PDB entry 5AO1 | X-ray diffraction, 2.54 A resolution | chains A and B of the 4 polymer chains in the assembly

Chain A (and B):
Molecule: Deoxynucleoside triphosphate triphosphohydrolase SAMHD1
From: Homo sapiens
Notes: EC 3.1.5.-; chain B of this document is another copy of the same molecule, construct and numbering; everything in this record applies to it too
UniProtKB: Q9Y3Z3 (SAMH1_HUMAN); residue numbers follow UniProt; this construct covers 115-583
Amino-acid sequence (491 residues; each row starts with the number of its first residue):
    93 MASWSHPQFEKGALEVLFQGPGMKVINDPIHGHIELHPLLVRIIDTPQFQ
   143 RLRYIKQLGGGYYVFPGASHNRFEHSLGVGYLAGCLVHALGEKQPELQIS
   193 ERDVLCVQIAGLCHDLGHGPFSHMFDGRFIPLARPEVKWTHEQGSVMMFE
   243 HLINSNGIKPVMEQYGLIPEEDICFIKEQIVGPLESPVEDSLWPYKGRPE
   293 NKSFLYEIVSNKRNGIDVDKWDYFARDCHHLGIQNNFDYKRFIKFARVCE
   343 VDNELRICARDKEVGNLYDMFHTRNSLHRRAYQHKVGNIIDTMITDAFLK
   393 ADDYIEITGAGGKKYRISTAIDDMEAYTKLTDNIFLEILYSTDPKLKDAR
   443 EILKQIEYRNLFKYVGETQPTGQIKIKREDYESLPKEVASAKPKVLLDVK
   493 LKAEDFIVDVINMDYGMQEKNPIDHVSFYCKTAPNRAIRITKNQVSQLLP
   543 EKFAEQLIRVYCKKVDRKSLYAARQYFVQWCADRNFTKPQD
Unresolved in the structure: 93-114, 277-281, 531-537 (chain B: 93-114, 278-281, 507-512, 531-546)
Cystine bridges: Cys-341/Cys-350
Construct notes: expression tag (93-114)
Metal / ion sites: Fe ion: His-167, His-206, Asp-207, Asp-311 (together with 2'-3'-dideoxyguanosine-5'-triphosphate)
Residues lining bound ligands:
  - 2'-3'-dideoxyguanosine-5'-triphosphate (DG3), molecule 1: Lys-116, Val-117, Ile-118, Val-133, Ile-136, Asp-137, Gln-142, Arg-145, Phe-165
  - 2'-3'-dideoxyguanosine-5'-triphosphate (DG3), molecule 2: Gln-149, Arg-164, His-167, His-206, Asp-207, His-210, His-215, Gly-219, His-233, Glu-234, Asp-311, Lys-312, Tyr-315, His-370, Tyr-374, Asn-380, Arg-470, Asn-504, Met-505
  - 2'-3'-dideoxyguanosine-5'-triphosphate (DG3), molecule 3: Tyr-155, Val-156, Pro-158, Val-378, Arg-451, Leu-453
Swiss-Prot annotation at these positions:
  - active site: His-233
  - binding site (GTP): Lys-116, Val-117, Asp-137, Gln-142, Arg-145, Arg-451, Lys-455, Lys-523
  - binding site (dATP): Asn-119, Gln-149, Val-156, Arg-164, His-210, His-215, Lys-312, Tyr-315, Asp-319, Arg-333, Arg-352, Lys-354, Asn-358, Arg-366, Gln-375, His-376, Lys-377, Lys-523
  - binding site (dCTP): Asn-119, Gln-149, Val-156, Arg-164, His-210, His-215, Lys-312, Tyr-315, Asp-319, Arg-333, Arg-352, Lys-354, Arg-366, Arg-372, Gln-375, His-376, Lys-377, Lys-523
  - binding site (dGTP): Asn-119, Gln-149, Leu-150, Val-156, Arg-164, Lys-312, Tyr-315, Asp-319, Arg-333, Arg-352, Lys-354, Asn-358, Arg-366, Tyr-374, Gln-375, His-376, Lys-377, Lys-523
  - binding site (dTTP): Asn-119, Gln-149, Val-156, Arg-164, His-210, His-215, Lys-312, Tyr-315, Asp-319, Arg-333, Arg-352, Lys-354, Gln-375, His-376, Lys-377, Lys-523
  - binding site (Mn(2+)): His-167, His-206, Asp-207, Asp-311
  - cross-link (Glycyl lysine isopeptide (Lys-Gly)): Lys-467 (interchain with G-Cter in SUMO2), Lys-469 (interchain with G-Cter in SUMO2), Lys-492 (interchain with G-Cter in SUMO2)
  - natural variant: Asp-120 to His-123 (deletion: In AGS5), His-123 (H123P: In AGS5), Arg-143 (R143C: In AGS5; R143H: In AGS5), Arg-145 (R145Q: In AGS5), His-167 (H167Y: In AGS5), Ile-201 (I201N: In AGS5 and CHBL2), Gly-209 (G209S: In AGS5), Met-254 (M254V: In AGS5), Arg-290 (R290H: In AGS5), Leu-369 (L369S: In AGS5), Met-385 (M385V: In AGS5), Ile-448 (I448T: In AGS5)
  - mutagenesis: Asp-137 (D137A: Impairs homotetramerization and nearly abolishes dNTPase activity), Gln-142 (Q142E/A: Impairs homotetramerization and nearly abolishes dNTPase activity; when associated with K-145), Arg-143 (R143A: Abolished ability to restrict infection by viruses), Arg-145 (R145A: Impairs homotetramerization and nearly abolishes dNTPase activity. Abolished ability to restrict infection by viruses; R145K: Impairs homotetramerization and nearly abolishes dNTPase activity ...), Gln-149 (Q149A: Abolished dNTPase activity without affecting homotetramerization. Abolished dNTPase activity; when associated with A-319), Arg-164 (R164A: Abolished ability to restrict infection by viruses), His-167 (H167A: Abolished ability to restrict infection by viruses), His-206 to Asp-207 (Abolishes zinc binding and dNTPase activity. Does not affect ability to promote DNA end resection at stalled replication forks), His-206 (H206A: Abolished ability to restrict infection by viruses), Asp-207 (D207A: Abolished ability to restrict infection by viruses; D207N/A: Loss of dNTPase activity), His-210 (H210A: Abolished dNTPase activity without affecting homotetramerization), His-215 (H215A: Abolished dNTPase activity without affecting homotetramerization), 25 further mutagenesis entries in UniProt
From the paper describing this entry:
  - self-association interface (contacts with another copy of this molecule); pairs are residue here / residue on that copy: Arg-333/Asp-361 (hydrogen bond), Asp-361, His-364
  - Fe ion coordination: His-167, His-206, Asp-207, Asp-311
  - binding site for 2'-3'-dideoxyguanosine-5'-triphosphate: Lys-116, Asp-137, Gln-142, Arg-145, Arg-164, Asp-207, His-233, Tyr-315, Arg-451
  - contacts within the chain: Arg-143/Arg-145 (hydrogen bond), Arg-143/His-210 (hydrogen bond)
  - mutagenesis - R372D: abolished growth
  - mutagenesis - R372D: abolished catalytic activity
  - specificity-determining residues: Arg-145

Chain A / chain B interface:
Pairs across the interface (66; chain A residue first):
  Ile-118(A) with Pro-158(B), hydrophobic
  Asn-119(A) with Pro-158(B); Leu-323(B), hydrogen bond (side chain-backbone)
  Pro-121(A) with Gly-159(B); His-321(B); His-322(B)
  Asp-137(A) with Glu-449(B); Tyr-450(B); Arg-451(B)
  Thr-138(A) with Glu-449(B)
  Pro-139(A) with Glu-449(B); Tyr-450(B)
  Gln-142(A) with Glu-449(B)
  Arg-145(A) with Tyr-154(B), hydrogen bond (side chain-backbone); Tyr-155(B)
  Tyr-146(A) with Tyr-155(B), hydrogen bond; Phe-427(B); Leu-428(B), hydrophobic
  Tyr-154(A) with Arg-145(B), hydrogen bond (backbone-side chain); Asn-163(B), hydrogen bond; Glu-166(B), hydrogen bond
  Tyr-155(A) with Arg-145(B); Tyr-146(B), hydrogen bond
  Pro-158(A) with Ile-118(B), hydrophobic; Asn-119(B); Glu-166(B)
  Gly-159(A) with Pro-121(B)
  Ser-161(A) with Ser-161(B), hydrogen bond; His-162(B), hydrogen bond (side chain-backbone); Asn-163(B); Glu-166(B)
  His-162(A) with Ser-161(B), hydrogen bond (backbone-side chain)
  Asn-163(A) with Tyr-154(B), hydrogen bond; Ser-161(B)
  Glu-166(A) with Tyr-154(B), hydrogen bond; Pro-158(B); Ser-161(B)
  Asn-248(A) with Tyr-450(B)
  His-321(A) with Pro-121(B); His-321(B), hydrogen bond
  His-322(A) with Pro-121(B); His-322(B)
  Leu-323(A) with Asn-119(B), hydrogen bond (backbone-side chain)
  Gly-324(A) with Asn-119(B); Pro-121(B)
  Lys-421(A) with Tyr-432(B)
  Thr-423(A) with Leu-428(B); Tyr-432(B), hydrogen bond
  Asn-425(A) with Asn-425(B); Leu-428(B); Tyr-432(B)
  Phe-427(A) with Tyr-146(B)
  Leu-428(A) with Tyr-146(B), hydrophobic; Asn-425(B)
  Tyr-432(A) with Lys-421(B), hydrogen bond (backbone-side chain); Thr-423(B), hydrogen bond; Asn-425(B)
  Thr-434(A) with Thr-400(B)
  Glu-449(A) with Asp-137(B); Thr-138(B); Pro-139(B); Gln-142(B)
  Tyr-450(A) with Asp-137(B); Pro-139(B); Asn-248(B)
  Arg-451(A) with Asp-137(B)
Other interface residues (no listed pair), chain A (38 interface residues in all): Asp-120, Phe-165, Leu-169, Thr-400, Thr-420, Glu-429
Other interface residues (no listed pair), chain B (38 interface residues in all): Asp-120, Phe-165, Leu-169, Gly-324, Thr-420, Glu-429, Thr-434

In short:
The chain A/chain B interface involves 38 residues from each chain, with 17 hydrogen bonds. Polar contacts
include Asn-119(A)/Leu-323(B), Arg-145(A)/Tyr-154(B) and Tyr-146(A)/Tyr-155(B). Chain A binds 3 copies of
2'-3'-dideoxyguanosine-5'-triphosphate. The paper reports a binding site for
2'-3'-dideoxyguanosine-5'-triphosphate at Lys-116(A), Asp-137(A) and Gln-142(A) among others; R372D of chain A
abolishes growth.
Both chains are Deoxynucleoside triphosphate triphosphohydrolase SAMHD1 (Homo sapiens). Entry 5AO1 (Crystal
structure of human SAMHD1 (amino acid residues 115-583) bound to ddGTP) was determined by X-ray diffraction,
deposited together with 5AO3, 5AO0, 5AO2 and 5AO4.
